Entry 6WRV (X-ray diffraction, 2.47 A resolution); this record covers chains E and F of the 6 polymer chains in the assembly.

[Chain E]
Name: Transferrin receptor protein 1
From: Homo sapiens
UniProtKB: P02786 (TFR1_HUMAN); residue numbers follow UniProt; this construct covers 121-759
Sequence (639 residues; each row starts with the number of its first residue):
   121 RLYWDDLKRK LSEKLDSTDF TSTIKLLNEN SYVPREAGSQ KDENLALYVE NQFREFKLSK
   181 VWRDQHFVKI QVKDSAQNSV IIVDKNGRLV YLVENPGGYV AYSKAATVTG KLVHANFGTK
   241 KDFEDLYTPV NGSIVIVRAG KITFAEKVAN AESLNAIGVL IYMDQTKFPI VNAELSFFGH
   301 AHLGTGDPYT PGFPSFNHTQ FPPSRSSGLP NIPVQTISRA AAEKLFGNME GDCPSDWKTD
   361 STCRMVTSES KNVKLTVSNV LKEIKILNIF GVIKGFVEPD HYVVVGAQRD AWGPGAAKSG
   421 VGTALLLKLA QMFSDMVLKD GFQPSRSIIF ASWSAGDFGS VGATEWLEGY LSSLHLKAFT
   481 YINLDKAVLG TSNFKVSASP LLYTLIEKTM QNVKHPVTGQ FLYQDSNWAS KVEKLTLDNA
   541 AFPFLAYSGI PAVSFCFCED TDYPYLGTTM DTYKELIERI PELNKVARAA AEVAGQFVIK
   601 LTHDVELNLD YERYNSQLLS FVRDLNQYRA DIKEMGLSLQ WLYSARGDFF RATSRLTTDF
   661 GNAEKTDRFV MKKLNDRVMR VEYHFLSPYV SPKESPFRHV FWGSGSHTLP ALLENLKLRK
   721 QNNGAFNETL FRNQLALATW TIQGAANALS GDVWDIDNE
Not modelled in the structure: 722-723
Disulfide bonds: Cys353-Cys363
Covalent attachments: N-acetylglucosamine (NAG) linked to Asn251, Asn317, Asn727
Construct notes: conflict Ser142 (Gly in P02786)
Ion coordination: Ca2+: Thr310, Glu465, Glu468
UniProt features mapped onto this chain:
  - motif: Arg646 to Asp648 (Cell attachment site)
  - glycosylation (N-linked (GlcNAc...) asparagine): Asn251, Asn317, Asn727

[Chain F]
Name: Computationally designed protein 3DS18
From: synthetic construct
Sequence (94 residues; each row starts with the number of its first residue):
     1 DEREEEQRRR LEEVKEEAKR RERSEQDLAV LYLEAVNAAV VFVADSEEEA KRVADIVKKL
    61 VPEVIIFVHD NFVVFVVDSD EAARRVYEIV ERAQ
Not modelled in the structure: 94

[Interface between chain E and chain F]
Contacting residue pairs (37):
  Ser199(E) - Glu34(F)
  Ile201(E) - Leu33(F)  hydrophobic
  Ile202(E) - Tyr87(F)
  Val203(E) - Gln26(F)
  Asp204(E) - Gln26(F)  hydrogen bond (backbone-side chain)
  Gly207(E) - Gln26(F)
  Gly207(E) - Val43(F)
  Arg208(E) - Val41(F)
  Arg208(E) - Phe42(F)
  Arg208(E) - Val43(F)  hydrogen bond (backbone-backbone)
  Arg208(E) - Asp45(F)  salt bridge
  Arg208(E) - Glu49(F)  salt bridge
  Leu209(E) - Gln26(F)
  Leu209(E) - Val40(F)  hydrophobic
  Leu209(E) - Val41(F)
  Leu209(E) - Tyr87(F)  hydrophobic
  Leu209(E) - Val90(F)  hydrophobic
  Leu209(E) - Glu91(F)
  Val210(E) - Gln26(F)
  Val210(E) - Ala29(F)
  Val210(E) - Val30(F)  hydrophobic
  Val210(E) - Val40(F)
  Val210(E) - Val41(F)  hydrogen bond (backbone-backbone)
  Tyr211(E) - Ala39(F)
  Tyr211(E) - Val40(F)  hydrophobic
  Tyr211(E) - Ala83(F)
  Tyr211(E) - Arg84(F)
  Tyr211(E) - Tyr87(F)  hydrophobic
  Leu212(E) - Leu33(F)  hydrophobic
  Leu212(E) - Ala38(F)
  Leu212(E) - Ala39(F)  hydrogen bond (backbone-backbone)
  Ala340(E) - Arg84(F)
  Lys344(E) - Asp80(F)  salt bridge
  Lys344(E) - Arg84(F)
  Asn348(E) - Tyr87(F)  hydrogen bond
  Lys371(E) - Tyr87(F)
  Lys371(E) - Glu91(F)  salt bridge
Also at the interface, not in a pair above, chain E (17 interface residues in all): Glu343, Lys374

[Summary]
Chain E and chain F form an interface of 17 and 19 residues respectively, with 5 hydrogen bonds and 4 salt
bridges. Among the polar pairs are Arg208(E)-Asp45(F), Arg208(E)-Glu49(F) and Lys344(E)-Asp80(F). Covalently
linked N-acetylglucosamine: at Asn251(E), Asn317(E) and Asn727(E). Thr310(E), Glu465(E) and Glu468(E)
coordinate Ca2+.
Chain E is Transferrin receptor protein 1 (Homo sapiens) and chain F is Computationally designed protein 3DS18
(synthetic construct); the structure, Crystal structure of computationally designed protein 3DS18 in complex
with the human Transferrin receptor ectodomain, was determined by X-ray diffraction (same publication as
6WRX).
